Entry 1AA1 (X-ray diffraction, 2.20 A resolution); this record covers chains L and B of the 8 polymer chains in the assembly.

[Chain L (and B)]
Protein: Ribulose bisphosphate carboxylase (large chain)
Source organism: Spinacia oleracea
Notes: EC 4.1.1.39; chain B of this document is another copy of the same molecule, construct and numbering; everything in this record applies to it too
UniProt: P00875 (RBL_SPIOL); numbering as in UniProt (aligned over 1-475)
Sequence (475 residues; numbered 1 to 475; the number before each row is that of its first residue):
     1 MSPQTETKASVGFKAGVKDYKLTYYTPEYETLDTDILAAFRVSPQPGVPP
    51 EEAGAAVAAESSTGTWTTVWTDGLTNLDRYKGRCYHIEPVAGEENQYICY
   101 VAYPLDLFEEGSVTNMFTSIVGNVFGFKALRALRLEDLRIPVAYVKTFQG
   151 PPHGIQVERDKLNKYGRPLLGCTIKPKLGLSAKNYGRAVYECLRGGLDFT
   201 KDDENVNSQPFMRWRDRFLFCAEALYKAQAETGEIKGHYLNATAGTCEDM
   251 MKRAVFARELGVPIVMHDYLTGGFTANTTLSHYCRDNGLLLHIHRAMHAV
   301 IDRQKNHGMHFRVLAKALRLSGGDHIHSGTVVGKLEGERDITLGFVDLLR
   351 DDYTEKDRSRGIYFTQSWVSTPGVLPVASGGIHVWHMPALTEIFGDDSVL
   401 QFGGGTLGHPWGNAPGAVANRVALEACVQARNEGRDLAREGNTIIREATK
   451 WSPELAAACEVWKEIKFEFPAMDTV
Unresolved in the structure: 1-20, 333-337, 464-475
Differences from the reference sequence: modified residue (201)
Modified / non-standard residues: Lys201 (lysine nz-carboxylic acid; KCX)
Metal / ion sites: Mg2+: Lys201, Asp203, Glu204 (together with 3-phosphoglyceric acid)
Small-molecule neighbours:
  - 3-phosphoglyceric acid (3PG), molecule 1: Thr173, Lys175, Lys177, Lys201, Asp203, Glu204, Ser379, Gly380, Gly381, Gln401, Phe402, Gly403, Gly404
  - 3-phosphoglyceric acid (3PG), molecule 2: Arg295, His298, Ala299, His327, Gly329, Thr330, Ser379

[How chain L and chain B interact]
Residue-residue contacts - 19 pairs, chain L then chain B:
  Lys146(L) - Pro210(B)
  His153(L) - Asp216(B)  salt bridge
  Val157(L) - Asp216(B)
  Asp160(L) - Ser181(B)
  Asp160(L) - Lys183(B)
  Asp160(L) - Phe220(B)
  Lys161(L) - Asp216(B)  salt bridge
  Lys161(L) - Phe220(B)
  Asn163(L) - Lys183(B)
  Tyr165(L) - Lys183(B)  hydrogen bond
  Arg258(L) - Arg215(B)
  Arg258(L) - Glu259(B)  salt bridge
  Arg285(L) - Arg213(B)
  Arg285(L) - Arg215(B)
  Asp286(L) - Arg215(B)  hydrogen bond (backbone-side chain)
  Asp286(L) - Lys252(B)  salt bridge
  Asn287(L) - Arg215(B)  hydrogen bond (backbone-side chain)
  Gly288(L) - Arg215(B)
  Ser370(L) - Pro210(B)
Interface residues without a listed pair, chain B (10 interface residues in all): Leu219

[Overview]
The interface between chain L and chain B involves 13 residues on one side and 10 on the other; the contacts
include 3 hydrogen bonds and 4 salt bridges. Polar contacts include His153(L)-Asp216(B), Lys161(L)-Asp216(B)
and Arg258(L)-Glu259(B). Bound to chain L: 3-phosphoglyceric acid.
Both chains are Ribulose bisphosphate carboxylase (large chain) (Spinacia oleracea). Entry 1AA1 (Activated
spinach rubisco in complex with the product 3-phosphoglycerate) was determined by X-ray diffraction, deposited
together with 1AUS.
